Entry 9BXS (electron microscopy, 3.37 A resolution); this record covers chains B and E of the 5 polymer chains in the assembly.

# Chain B
Molecule: Ribonucleoside-diphosphate reductase subunit alpha
Source organism: Bacillus subtilis
Notes: EC 1.17.4.1
Reference sequence: P50620 (RIR1_BACSU); residues 1-700 here = UniProt positions 1-700
Amino-acid sequence (700 residues; each row starts with the number of its first residue):
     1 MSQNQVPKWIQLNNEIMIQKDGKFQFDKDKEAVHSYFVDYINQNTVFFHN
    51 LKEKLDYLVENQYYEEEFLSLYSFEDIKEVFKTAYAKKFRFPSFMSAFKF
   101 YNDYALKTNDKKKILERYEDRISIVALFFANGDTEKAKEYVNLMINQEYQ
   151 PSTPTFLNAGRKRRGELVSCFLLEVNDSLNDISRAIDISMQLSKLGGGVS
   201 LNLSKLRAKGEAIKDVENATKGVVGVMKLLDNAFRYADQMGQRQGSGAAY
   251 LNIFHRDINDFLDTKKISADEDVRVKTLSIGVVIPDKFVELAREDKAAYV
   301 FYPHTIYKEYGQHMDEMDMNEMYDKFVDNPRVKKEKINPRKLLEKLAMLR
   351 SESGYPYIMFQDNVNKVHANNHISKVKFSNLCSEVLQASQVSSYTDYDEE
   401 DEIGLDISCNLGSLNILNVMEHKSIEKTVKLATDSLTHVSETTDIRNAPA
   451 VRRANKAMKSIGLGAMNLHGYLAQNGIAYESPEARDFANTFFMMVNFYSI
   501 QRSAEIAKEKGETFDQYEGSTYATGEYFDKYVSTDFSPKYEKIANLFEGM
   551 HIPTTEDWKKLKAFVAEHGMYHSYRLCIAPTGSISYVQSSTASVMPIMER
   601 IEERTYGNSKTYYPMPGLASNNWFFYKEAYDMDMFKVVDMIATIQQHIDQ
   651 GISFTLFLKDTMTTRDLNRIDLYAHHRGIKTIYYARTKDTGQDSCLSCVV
Disordered / not traced: 1-5, 689-700
Swiss-Prot annotation at these positions:
  - active site: N380 (Proton acceptor), C382 (Cysteine radical intermediate), E384 (Proton acceptor)
  - binding site (substrate): T153, S169, C170, G198, N380 to E384, P580 to I584
  - site: C170 (Important for hydrogen atom transfer), D177 (Allosteric effector binding), R207 (Allosteric effector binding), C409 (Important for hydrogen atom transfer), Y683 (Important for electron transfer), Y684 (Important for electron transfer), C695 (Interacts with thioredoxin/glutaredoxin), C698 (Interacts with thioredoxin/glutaredoxin)
  - mutagenesis: H255 (H255Y: In ts-A 73; temperature-sensitive lethal mutation)
Disulfide bonds: C170-C409
Small-molecule neighbours:
  - ATP (adenosine-5'-triphosphate): V33, H34, F37, N42, K88, F89, R90, F91, R117
  - GDP (guanosine-5'-diphosphate): F47, F48, H49, N50, L51, K54, K78, F81, K82, Y85, D120
  - dTTP (TTP), molecule 1: D177, S178, L179, I182, L206, R207, A212, I213, K214, T220, K221
  - dTTP (TTP), molecule 2: K194, Y236, A237, D238
What the authors report for this chain:
  - catalytic residues: C382 (citing earlier work)

# Chain E
Molecule: Thioredoxin
Source organism: Bacillus subtilis
Reference sequence: P14949 (THIO_BACSU); numbering as in UniProt (aligned over 1-104)
Amino-acid sequence (104 residues; row label = number of the first residue in the row):
     1 MAIVKATDQSFSAETSEGVVLADFWAPWCGPCKMIAPVLEELDQEMGDKL
    51 KIVKIDVDENQETAGKYGVMSIPTLLVLKDGEVVETSVGFKPKEALQELV
   101 NKHL
Disordered / not traced: 1-18
Disulfide bonds: C29-C32

# Interface between chain B and chain E
Contacting residue pairs (19; chain B residue first):
  K23(B) with M70(E)
  F24(B) with M70(E)
  F26(B) with M70(E), hydrophobic
  A478(B) with Q61(E)
  S620(B) with G65(E); M70(E)
  N621(B) with Q61(E); G65(E)
  W623(B) with M70(E), hydrogen bond (side chain-backbone)
  F624(B) with V57(E), hydrophobic; Q61(E), hydrogen bond (backbone-side chain); A64(E), hydrophobic; V69(E); S71(E); I72(E), hydrophobic
  F625(B) with Q61(E)
  K627(B) with W28(E); D58(E), salt bridge
  D631(B) with W28(E)
Other interface residues (no listed pair), chain B (13 interface residues in all): G22, K659
Other interface residues (no listed pair), chain E (11 interface residues in all): E62

# In short
13 residues of chain B and 11 residues of chain E are in contact; the contacts include 2 hydrogen bonds and 1
salt bridge. Among the polar pairs are K627(B)-D58(E), W623(B)-M70(E) and F624(B)-Q61(E). Chain B binds dTTP,
ATP and GDP. The paper reports the catalytic residue C382(B).
Chain B is Ribonucleoside-diphosphate reductase subunit alpha and chain E is Thioredoxin, both from Bacillus
subtilis; the structure, Consensus full-complex model for pre-reduction condition of Bacillus subtilis
ribonucleotide reductase complex, was determined by electron microscopy, deposited together with 9BW3, 9BWX,
9BX2, 9BX3, 9BX6, 9BX8 and 39 further entries.
